3EQC - chain A; structure by X-ray diffraction, 1.80 A resolution.

== Chain A ==
Name: Dual specificity mitogen-activated protein kinase kinase 1
From: Homo sapiens
Notes: EC 2.7.12.2; fragment: Protein kinase domain
UniProtKB: Q02750 (MP2K1_HUMAN); residue numbers follow UniProt; this construct covers 35-393
Sequence (360 residues; row label = number of the first residue in the row):
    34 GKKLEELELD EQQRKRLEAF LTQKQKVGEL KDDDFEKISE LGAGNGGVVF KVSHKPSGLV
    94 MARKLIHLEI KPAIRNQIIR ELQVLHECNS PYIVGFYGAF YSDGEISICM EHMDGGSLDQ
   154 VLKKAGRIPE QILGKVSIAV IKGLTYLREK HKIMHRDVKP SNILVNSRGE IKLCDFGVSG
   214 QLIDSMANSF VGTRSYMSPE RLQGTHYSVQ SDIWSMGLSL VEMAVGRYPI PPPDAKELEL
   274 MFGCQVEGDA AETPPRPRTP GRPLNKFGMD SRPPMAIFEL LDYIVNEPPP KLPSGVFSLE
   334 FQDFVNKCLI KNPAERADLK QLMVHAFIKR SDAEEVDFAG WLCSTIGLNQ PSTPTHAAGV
Unresolved in the structure: 34-38, 221-223, 278-306, 383-393
Construct notes: expression tag (34); engineered mutation N298 (Ser in Q02750), K299 (Ser in Q02750), F300 (Tyr in Q02750)
Ion coordination: Ca2+: D65, D66; Na+ near D65 (its only coordinating residue here); Mg2+: N195, D208 (together with ATP-gamma-S)
Ligand contacts:
  - 3BM (2-[(2-chloro-4-iodophenyl)amino]-N-{[(2R)-2,3-dihydroxypropyl]oxy}-3,4-difluorobenzamide): G77, N78, G79, G80, K97, I99, L115, L118, V127, I141, M143, C207, D208, F209, G210, V211, S212, L215, I216, M219
  - ATP-gamma-S (AGS; phosphothiophosphoric acid-adenylate ester): L74, G75, A76, G77, N78, G80, V82, A95, K97, V127, M143, E144, H145, M146, G149, S150, D152, Q153, D190, K192, S194, N195, L197, D208, G225, T226
UniProt features mapped onto this chain:
  - region: E270 to P307 (RAF1-binding)
  - active site: D190 (Proton acceptor)
  - binding site (ATP): L74 to V82, K97, M143 to M146, S150 to Q153, K192 to N195, D208
  - binding site (U0126): K97, D208 to V211
  - binding site (K-252a): E144 to M146, S194
  - modified residue: S218 (Phosphoserine), S222 (Phosphoserine), T286 (Phosphothreonine), T292 (Phosphothreonine)

== Overview ==
Ligands of chain A: compound 3BM and ATP-gamma-S. The Mg2+ site is built by N195 and D208. The Ca2+ site is
built by D65 and D66. UniProt lists active-site residue D190, 23 ATP-binding residues, 5 U0126-binding
residues and 4 K-252a-binding residues.
Chain A is Dual specificity mitogen-activated protein kinase kinase 1 (Homo sapiens); the structure, X-ray
structure of the human mitogen-activated protein kinase kinase 1 (MEK1) in a ternary complex with ..., was
determined by X-ray diffraction (same publication as 3EQD, 3EQF, 3EQG, 3EQH and 3EQI).
